PDB entry 9CXU | electron microscopy, 2.30 A resolution | chains A and C of the 6 polymer chains in the assembly

[Chain A (and C)]
Protein: Hemagglutinin HA1 chain
From: Influenza A virus (strain A/Hong Kong/1/1968 H3N2)
Notes: chain C of this document is another copy of the same molecule, construct and numbering; everything in this record applies to it too
UniProtKB: Q91MA7 (HEMA_I68A4); residues 1-328 here correspond to UniProt positions 17-344 (UniProt number = residue number + 16)
Sequence (352 residues; row label = number of the first residue in the row; numbers below 1 keep their minus sign (Met-23 is residue -23)):
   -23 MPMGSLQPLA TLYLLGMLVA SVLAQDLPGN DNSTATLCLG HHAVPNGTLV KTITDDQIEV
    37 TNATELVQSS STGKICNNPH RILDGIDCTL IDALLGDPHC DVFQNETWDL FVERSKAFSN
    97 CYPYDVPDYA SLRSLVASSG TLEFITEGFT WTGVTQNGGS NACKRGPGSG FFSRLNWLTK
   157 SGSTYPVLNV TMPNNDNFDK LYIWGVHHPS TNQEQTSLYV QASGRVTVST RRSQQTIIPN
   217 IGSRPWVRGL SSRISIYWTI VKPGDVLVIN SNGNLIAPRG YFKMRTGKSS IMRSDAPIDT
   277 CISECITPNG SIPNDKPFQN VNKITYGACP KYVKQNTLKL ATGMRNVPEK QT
Not modelled in the structure: -23 to 9, 327-328
Construct notes: initiating methionine (-23); expression tag (-22 to 0)
Disulfide bonds: Cys52-Cys277, Cys64-Cys76, Cys97-Cys139, Cys281-Cys305
Glycans and other covalent adducts: N-acetylglucosamine (NAG) linked to Asn81, Asn165, Asn285
Curated features (UniProtKB/Swiss-Prot):
  - glycosylation (N-linked (GlcNAc...) asparagine): Asn8, Asn22, Asn38, Asn81, Asn165, Asn285
From the paper describing this entry:
  - post-translational modification sites: Asn165
  - post-translational modification sites: Asn22, Asn38, Asn285 (by similarity / conservation)

[Chain A / chain C interface]
Pairs across the interface (14; chain A residue first):
  His184(A) - Gln210(C)
  Asn216(A) - Thr212(C)
  Ile217(A) - Arg201(C)  hydrogen bond (backbone-side chain)
  Ser219(A) - Val244(C)
  Ser219(A) - Asn246(C)  hydrogen bond (backbone-side chain)
  Arg220(A) - Ser205(C)
  Arg220(A) - Gln210(C)  hydrogen bond
  Pro221(A) - Ser205(C)
  Pro221(A) - Thr206(C)
  Pro221(A) - Arg207(C)
  Pro221(A) - Val242(C)
  Pro221(A) - Val244(C)  hydrophobic
  Trp222(A) - Arg207(C)  hydrogen bond (backbone-side chain)
  Arg229(A) - Thr206(C)
Interface residues without a listed pair, chain A (11 interface residues in all): Asp101, Gly218, Val223
Interface residues without a listed pair, chain C (11 interface residues in all): Thr203, Arg208

[In short]
The chain A/chain C interface involves 11 residues from each chain; the contacts include 4 hydrogen bonds.
Polar pairs include Ile217(A)-Arg201(C), Ser219(A)-Asn246(C) and Arg220(A)-Gln210(C). N-acetylglucosamine is
covalently linked to Asn81(A), Asn165(A) and Asn285(A). The paper reports modification sites Asn165(A),
Asn22(A) and Asn38(A) among others.
Chain A and chain C are both Hemagglutinin HA1 chain (Influenza A virus (strain A/Hong Kong/1/1968 H3N2)); the
structure, Endo H-treated hemagglutinin A/Hong Kong/1/68, was determined by electron microscopy together with
9D0Y, 9D1U, 9D2M and 9CXT from the same study.
